PDB entry 3DFS | X-ray diffraction, 2.03 A resolution | chains A and B of the 4 polymer chains in the assembly

== Chain A (and B) ==
Name: Fructose-bisphosphate aldolase A
Source organism: Oryctolagus cuniculus
Notes: EC 4.1.2.13; chain B of this document is another copy of the same molecule, construct and numbering; everything in this record applies to it too
UniProt: P00883 (ALDOA_RABIT); residues 1-363 here correspond to UniProt positions 2-364 (UniProt number = residue number + 1)
Chain sequence (363 residues; each row starts with the number of its first residue):
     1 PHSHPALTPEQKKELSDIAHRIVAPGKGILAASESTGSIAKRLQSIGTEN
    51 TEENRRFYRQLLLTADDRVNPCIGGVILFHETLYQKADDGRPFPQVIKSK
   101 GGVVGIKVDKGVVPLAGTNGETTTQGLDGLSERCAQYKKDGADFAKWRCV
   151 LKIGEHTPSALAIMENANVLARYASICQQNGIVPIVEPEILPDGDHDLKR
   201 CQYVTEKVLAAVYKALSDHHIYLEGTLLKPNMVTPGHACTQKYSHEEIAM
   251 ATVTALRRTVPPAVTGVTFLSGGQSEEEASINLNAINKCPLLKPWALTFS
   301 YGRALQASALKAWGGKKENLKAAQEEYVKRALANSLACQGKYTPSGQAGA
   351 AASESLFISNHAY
Not modelled in the structure: 346-358
Glycans and other covalent adducts: 1,3-dihydroxyacetonephosphate (13P) linked to Lys229
Sequence notes: engineered mutation Ser33 (Asp34 in P00883)
Small-molecule neighbours: 1,3-dihydroxyacetonephosphate (13P): Ala31, Ser33, Ile77, Lys146, Glu187, Leu270, Ser271, Gly272, Ser300, Tyr301, Gly302, Arg303
Curated features (UniProtKB/Swiss-Prot):
  - active site: Glu187 (Proton acceptor), Lys229 (Schiff-base intermediate with dihydroxyacetone-P)
  - binding site (beta-D-fructose 1,6-bisphosphate): Arg42, Ser271 to Gly273, Ser300, Arg303
  - site: Cys72 (Essential for substrate cleavage), Lys107 (Essential for substrate cleavage), Lys146 (Alkylation inactivates the enzyme), His361 (Alkylation inactivates the enzyme), Tyr363 (Necessary for preference for fructose 1,6-bisphosphate over fructose 1-phosphate)
  - modified residue: Thr8 (Phosphothreonine), Ser35 (Phosphoserine), Ser38 (Phosphoserine), Lys41 (N6-acetyllysine), Ser45 (Phosphoserine), Lys98 (N6-(2-hydroxyisobutyryl)lysine), Lys107 (N6-acetyllysine), Lys110 (N6-acetyllysine), Ser131 (Phosphoserine), Lys146 (N6-(2-hydroxyisobutyryl)lysine), Ser271 (Phosphoserine), Lys311 (N6-malonyllysine), Lys329 (N6-acetyllysine), Asn360 (Deamidated asparagine)
  - cross-link: Lys41 (Glycyl lysine isopeptide (Lys-Gly) (interchain with G-Cter in SUMO1))

== Chain A / chain B interface ==
Pairs across the interface - 52 pairs, chain A then chain B:
  His2(A) with His156(B), hydrogen bond
  His4(A) with Gly117(B); Thr118(B); Asn119(B); His156(B)
  Ala6(A) with Gly117(B)
  Val113(A) with Arg172(B)
  Leu115(A) with Arg172(B)
  Ala116(A) with Ser175(B); Gln179(B); His220(B)
  Gly117(A) with His4(B); Ala6(B); His220(B)
  Thr118(A) with His4(B)
  Asn119(A) with His4(B)
  Thr123(A) with Arg172(B)
  Gln125(A) with Asp128(B); Gly129(B), hydrogen bond (side chain-backbone)
  Gly126(A) with Asp128(B), hydrogen bond (backbone-side chain)
  Leu127(A) with Gln125(B); Asp128(B), hydrogen bond (backbone-side chain)
  Asp128(A) with Lys110(B); Gln125(B); Gly126(B), hydrogen bond (side chain-backbone); Leu127(B), hydrogen bond (side chain-backbone); Asp128(B), hydrogen bond (backbone-side chain)
  Gly129(A) with Gln125(B), hydrogen bond (backbone-side chain)
  His156(A) with His2(B); His4(B)
  Leu161(A) with Asp218(B); His219(B); His220(B)
  Met164(A) with Asn168(B); His219(B)
  Glu165(A) with Asn168(B), hydrogen bond; Arg172(B)
  Asn168(A) with Met164(B); Glu165(B), hydrogen bond; Asn168(B)
  Arg172(A) with Val113(B); Leu115(B); Thr123(B); Glu165(B)
  Ser175(A) with Ala116(B)
  Gln179(A) with Ala116(B)
  Asp218(A) with Leu161(B)
  His219(A) with Leu161(B); Met164(B)
  His220(A) with Ala116(B); Gly117(B); Leu161(B)
Also at the interface, not in a pair above, chain A (27 interface residues in all): Lys110
Also at the interface, not in a pair above, chain B (28 interface residues in all): Pro5

== Overview ==
The interface between chain A and chain B involves 27 residues on one side and 28 on the other, with 10
hydrogen bonds. Among the polar pairs are His2(A)-His156(B), Gln125(A)-Gly129(B) and Gly126(A)-Asp128(B).
1,3-dihydroxyacetonephosphate is covalently linked to Lys229(A).
Both chains are Fructose-bisphosphate aldolase A (Oryctolagus cuniculus). Entry 3DFS (Dihydroxyacetone
phosphate Schiff base intermediate in D33S mutant fructose-1,6-bisphosphate aldolase from rabbit muscle) was
determined by X-ray diffraction (same publication as 3DFN, 3DFO, 3DFP, 3DFQ and 3DFT).
